Entry 5W3T (X-ray diffraction, 2.15 A resolution); this record covers chain A.

[Chain A]
Name: PopP2 protein
Organism: Ralstonia solanacearum
UniProtKB: A0A0S4VB05 (A0A0S4VB05_RALSL); residues 149-488 here correspond to UniProt positions 81-420 (UniProt number = residue number - 68)
Chain sequence (352 residues; row label = number of the first residue in the row):
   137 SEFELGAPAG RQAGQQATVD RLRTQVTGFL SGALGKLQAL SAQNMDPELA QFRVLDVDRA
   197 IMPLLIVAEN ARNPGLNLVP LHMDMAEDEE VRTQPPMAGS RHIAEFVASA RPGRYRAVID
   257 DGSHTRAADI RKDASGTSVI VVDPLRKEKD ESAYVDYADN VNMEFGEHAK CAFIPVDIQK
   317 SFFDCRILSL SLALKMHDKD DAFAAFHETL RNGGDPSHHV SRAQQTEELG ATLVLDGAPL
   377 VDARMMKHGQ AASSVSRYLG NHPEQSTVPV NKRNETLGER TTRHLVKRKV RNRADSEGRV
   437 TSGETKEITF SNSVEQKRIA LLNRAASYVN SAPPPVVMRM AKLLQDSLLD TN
Unresolved in the structure: 137-143, 429-439, 487-488
Sequence notes: expression tag (137-148)
Ligand contacts: inositol hexakisphosphate (IHP): R208, S327, L330, K331, R380, K383, H384, N407, K408, R409, R416, K453, R460
From the paper describing this entry:
  - binding site for inositol hexakisphosphate: R208, S327, K331, K383, H384, N407, K408, R416, K453, R460
  - catalytic residues: H260
  - mutagenesis - H260A, E284A/D292A/N296A: abolished catalytic activity
  - mutagenesis - H260A: abolished signaling in response to cell death in Arabidopsis
  - specificity-determining residues: L191, L281, F318 (proposed by the authors, not directly observed)
  - mutagenesis - K316A/C321A/S389A/F446A: decreased binding to CoA
  - mutagenesis - E284A/D292A/N296A: unchanged binding to CoA

[Overview]
Chain A binds inositol hexakisphosphate. From the paper: the catalytic residue H260; H260A and
E284A/D292A/N296A abolish catalytic activity.
Chain A is PopP2 protein (Ralstonia solanacearum); the structure, Crystal structure of PopP2 in complex with
IP6, was determined by X-ray diffraction, deposited together with 5W3X, 5W3Y and 5W40.
